2ZAG - chain A; structure by X-ray diffraction, 3.00 A resolution.

# Chain A
Name: Oligosaccharyl transferase stt3 subunit related protein
Organism: Pyrococcus furiosus
Notes: fragment: Soluble domain
Reference sequence: Q8U4D2 (Q8U4D2_PYRFU); numbering as in UniProt (aligned over 471-967)
Amino-acid sequence (497 residues; each row starts with the number of its first residue):
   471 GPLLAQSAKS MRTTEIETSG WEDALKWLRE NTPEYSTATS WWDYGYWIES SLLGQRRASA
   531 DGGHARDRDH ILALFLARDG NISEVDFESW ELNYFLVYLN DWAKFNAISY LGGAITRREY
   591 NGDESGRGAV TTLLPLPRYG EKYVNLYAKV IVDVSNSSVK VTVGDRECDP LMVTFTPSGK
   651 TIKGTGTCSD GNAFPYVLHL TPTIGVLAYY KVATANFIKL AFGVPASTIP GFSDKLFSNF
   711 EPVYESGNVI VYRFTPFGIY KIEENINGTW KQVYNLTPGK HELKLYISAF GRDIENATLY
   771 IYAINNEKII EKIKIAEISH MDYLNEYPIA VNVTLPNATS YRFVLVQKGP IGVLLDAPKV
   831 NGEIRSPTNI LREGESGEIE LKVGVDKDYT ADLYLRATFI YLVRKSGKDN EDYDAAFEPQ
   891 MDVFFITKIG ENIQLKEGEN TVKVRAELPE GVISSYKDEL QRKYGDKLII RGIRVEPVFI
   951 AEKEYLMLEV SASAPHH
Not modelled in the structure: 471-486, 965-967
Modified residues: Mse481 (selenomethionine); Mse642, Mse791, Mse891, Mse957 (selenomethionine; parent Met)
Curated features (UniProtKB/Swiss-Prot):
  - region: W511 to D513 (Interacts with target acceptor peptide in protein substrate)
  - motif: W511 to G515 (WWDYG motif), D571 to I578 (DK motif)
  - binding site (a glycophospholipid): Y516
  - site: K574 (Interacts with target acceptor peptide in protein substrate)
Cystine bridges: C638-C658
Metal / ion sites: Ca2+: E554, A759, Y793, E796
What the authors report for this chain:
  - Ca2+ coordination: E554, A759, Y793, E796

# Summary
E554, A759, Y793 and E796 form the Ca2+ site. From UniProt: glycophospholipid-binding residue Y516. From the
paper: Ca2+ coordination by E554, A759 and Y793 among others.
Chain A is Oligosaccharyl transferase stt3 subunit related protein (Pyrococcus furiosus); the structure,
Crystal structure of the SeMet-substituted soluble domain of STT3 from P. furiosus, was determined by X-ray
diffraction, deposited together with 2ZAI.
